7KZQ - chains A and H of the 16 polymer chains in the assembly; structure by electron microscopy, 4.30 A resolution (low resolution: residue-level contacts below are approximate; hydrogen-bond / salt-bridge calls are withheld).

# Chain A
Protein: Fanconi anemia group A protein
Organism: Homo sapiens
Reference sequence: O15360 (FANCA_HUMAN); numbering as in UniProt (aligned over 1-1455)
Chain sequence (1477 residues; row label = number of the first residue in the row):
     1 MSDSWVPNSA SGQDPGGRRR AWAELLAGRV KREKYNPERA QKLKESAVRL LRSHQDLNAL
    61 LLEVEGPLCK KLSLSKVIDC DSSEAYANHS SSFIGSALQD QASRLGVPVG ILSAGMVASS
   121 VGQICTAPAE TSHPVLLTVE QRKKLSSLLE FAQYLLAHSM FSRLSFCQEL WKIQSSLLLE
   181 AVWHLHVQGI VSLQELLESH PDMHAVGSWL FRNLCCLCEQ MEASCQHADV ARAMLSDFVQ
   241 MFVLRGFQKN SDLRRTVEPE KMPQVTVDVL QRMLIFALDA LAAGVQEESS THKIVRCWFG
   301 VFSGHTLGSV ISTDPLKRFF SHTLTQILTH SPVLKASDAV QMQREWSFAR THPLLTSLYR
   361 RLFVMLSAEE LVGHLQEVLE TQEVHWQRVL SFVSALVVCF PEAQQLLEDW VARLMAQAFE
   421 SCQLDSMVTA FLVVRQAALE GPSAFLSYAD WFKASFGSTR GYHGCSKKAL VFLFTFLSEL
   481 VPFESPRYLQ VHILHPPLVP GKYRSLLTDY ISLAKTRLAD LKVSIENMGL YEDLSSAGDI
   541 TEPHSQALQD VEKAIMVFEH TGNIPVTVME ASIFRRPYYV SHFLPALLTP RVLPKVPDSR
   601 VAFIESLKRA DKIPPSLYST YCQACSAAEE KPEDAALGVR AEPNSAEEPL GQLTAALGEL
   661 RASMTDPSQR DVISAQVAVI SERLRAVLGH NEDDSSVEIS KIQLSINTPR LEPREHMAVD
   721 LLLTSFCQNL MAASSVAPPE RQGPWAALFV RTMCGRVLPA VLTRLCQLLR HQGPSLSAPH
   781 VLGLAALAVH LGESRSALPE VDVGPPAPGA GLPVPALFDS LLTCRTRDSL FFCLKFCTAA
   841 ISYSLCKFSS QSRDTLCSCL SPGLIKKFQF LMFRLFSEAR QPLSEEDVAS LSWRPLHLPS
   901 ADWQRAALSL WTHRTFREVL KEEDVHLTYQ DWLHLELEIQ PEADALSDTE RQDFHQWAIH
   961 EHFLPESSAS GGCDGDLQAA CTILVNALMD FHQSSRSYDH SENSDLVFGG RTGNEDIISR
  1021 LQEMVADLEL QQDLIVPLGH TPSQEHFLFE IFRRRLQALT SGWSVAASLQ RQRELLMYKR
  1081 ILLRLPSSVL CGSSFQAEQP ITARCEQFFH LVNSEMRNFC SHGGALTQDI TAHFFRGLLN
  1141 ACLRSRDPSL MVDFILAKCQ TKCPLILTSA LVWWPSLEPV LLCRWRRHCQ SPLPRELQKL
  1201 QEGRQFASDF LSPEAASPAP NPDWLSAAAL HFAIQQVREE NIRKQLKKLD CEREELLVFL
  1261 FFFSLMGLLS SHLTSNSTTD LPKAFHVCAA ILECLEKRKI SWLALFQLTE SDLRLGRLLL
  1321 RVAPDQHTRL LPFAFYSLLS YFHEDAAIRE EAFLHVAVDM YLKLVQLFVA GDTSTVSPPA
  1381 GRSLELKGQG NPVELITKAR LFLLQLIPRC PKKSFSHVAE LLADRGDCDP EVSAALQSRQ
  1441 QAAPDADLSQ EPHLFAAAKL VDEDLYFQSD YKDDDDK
Unresolved in the structure: 1-18, 68-76, 129-133, 249-261, 440-445, 498-502, 525-647, 691-711, 804-812, 884-896, 997-1011, 1035-1042, 1379-1390, 1444-1477
Construct notes: expression tag (1456-1477)
Curated features (UniProtKB/Swiss-Prot):
  - motif: Arg18 to Lys34 (Nuclear localization signal)
  - modified residue: Ser1449 (Phosphoserine)
  - natural variant: Asn8 (N8K: In FANCA), Ala181 (A181V: In FANCA), Leu210 (L210R: In FANCA), Leu244 (L244F: In FANCA), Asp252 (D252G: In FANCA), Arg435 (R435C: In FANCA), His492 (H492R: In FANCA), Asp598 (D598N: In FANCA), Leu660 (L660P: In FANCA), Leu817 (L817P: In FANCA), Tyr843 (Y843D: In FANCA), Leu845 (L845P: In FANCA), 20 further natural variant entries in UniProt
From the paper describing this entry:
  - disease-associated variants - R951W: abolished growth in response to mitomycin C (MMC) (citing earlier work)
  - disease-associated variants - R951W: abolished catalytic activity on FANCD2 ubiquitination (citing earlier work)
  - disease-associated variants - L845P, E936G, R1055L, R1055W: decreased growth in response to MMC (citing earlier work)

# Chain H
Protein: Fanconi anemia group G protein
Organism: Homo sapiens
Reference sequence: O15287 (FANCG_HUMAN); residue numbers follow UniProt; this construct covers 1-622
Chain sequence (641 residues; row label = number of the first residue in the row; numbers below 1 keep their minus sign (Met-18 is residue -18)):
   -18 MDYKDDDDKE NLYFQGGGRM SRQTTSVGSS CLDLWREKND RLVRQAKVAQ NSGLTLRRQQ
    42 LAQDALEGLR GLLHSLQGLP AAVPVLPLEL TVTCNFIILR ASLAQGFTED QAQDIQRSLE
   102 RVLETQEQQG PRLEQGLREL WDSVLRASCL LPELLSALHR LVGLQAALWL SADRLGDLAL
   162 LLETLNGSQS GASKDLLLLL KTWSPPAEEL DAPLTLQDAQ GLKDVLLTAF AYRQGLQELI
   222 TGNPDKALSS LHEAASGLCP RPVLVQVYTA LGSCHRKMGN PQRALLYLVA ALKEGSAWGP
   282 PLLEASRLYQ QLGDTTAELE SLELLVEALN VPCSSKAPQF LIEVELLLPP PDLASPLHCG
   342 TQSQTKHILA SRCLQTGRAG DAAEHYLDLL ALLLDSSEPR FSPPPSPPGP CMPEVFLEAA
   402 VALIQAGRAQ DALTLCEELL SRTSSLLPKM SRLWEDARKG TKELPYCPLW VSATHLLQGQ
   462 AWVQLGAQKV AISEFSRCLE LLFRATPEEK EQGAAFNCEQ GCKSDAALQQ LRAAALISRG
   522 LEWVASGQDT KALQDFLLSV QMCPGNRDTY FHLLQTLKRL DRRDEATALW WRLEAQTKGS
   582 HEDALWSLPL YLESYLSWIR PSDRDAFLEE FRTSLPKSCD L
Unresolved in the structure: -18 to 11, 108-114, 314-317, 425-448, 485-498, 579-585, 612-622
Construct notes: initiating methionine (-18); expression tag (-17 to 0)
Curated features (UniProtKB/Swiss-Prot):
  - modified residue: Ser7 (Phosphoserine)
  - natural variant: Leu71 (L71P: In FANCG), Ala607 (A607T: In a colorectal cancer sample)
  - mutagenesis: Ser7 (S7A: Loss of BRCA2-, FANCD2- and XRCC3-binding. No effect on complex formation with FANCA and FANCF), Ser383 (S383A: No effect on BRCA2-, FANCA-, FANCF-, nor XRCC3-binding), Ser387 (S387A: No effect on BRCA2-, FANCA-, FANCF-, nor XRCC3-binding), Gly546 (G546R: No effect on HES1-, nor FANCA-binding)

# How chain A and chain H interact
Pairs across the interface - 73 pairs, chain A then chain H:
  Arg19(A) with Glu419(H)
  Ala21(A) with Thr415(H)
  Trp22(A) with Leu375(H); Glu419(H); Arg423(H)
  Glu24(A) with Asp412(H); Thr415(H)
  Leu25(A) with Leu416(H)
  Leu26(A) with Asp376(H)
  Ala27(A) with Asp369(H)
  Val30(A) with Asp369(H); Ala372(H); Leu373(H)
  Lys31(A) with Ala372(H); Ser377(H); Pro380(H)
  Arg32(A) with Asn311(H)
  Glu33(A) with Asn311(H)
  Lys34(A) with Asn311(H); Pro313(H)
  Tyr35(A) with Asn311(H)
  Arg39(A) with Glu308(H)
  Ala40(A) with Trp279(H)
  Leu43(A) with Trp279(H); Leu305(H); Glu308(H); Ala309(H)
  Lys44(A) with Leu273(H); Lys274(H)
  Ala47(A) with Leu273(H); Leu305(H)
  Val48(A) with Leu273(H)
  Leu50(A) with Glu301(H)
  Leu51(A) with Leu266(H); Leu269(H); Val270(H); Leu273(H); Ala286(H); Tyr290(H)
  Arg52(A) with Lys274(H)
  His54(A) with Gln263(H); Leu266(H); Tyr290(H); Asp295(H)
  Gln55(A) with Gln263(H); Leu267(H)
  Asp56(A) with Gln263(H)
  Ala59(A) with Gln263(H)
  Leu60(A) with Gln263(H); Leu267(H)
  Glu63(A) with Asn261(H); Pro262(H); Gln263(H); Arg264(H)
  Val64(A) with Arg264(H)
  Phe1368(A) with Leu538(H); Glu566(H)
  Val1369(A) with Thr531(H)
  Thr1373(A) with Asp565(H)
  Val1376(A) with Asp565(H); Glu566(H)
  Pro1378(A) with Arg564(H)
  Asn1391(A) with Ala569(H)
  Pro1392(A) with Glu566(H)
  Val1393(A) with Leu570(H)
  Glu1394(A) with Arg573(H)
  Ile1396(A) with Gln542(H)
  Arg1400(A) with Met543(H)
  Cys1428(A) with Gln535(H); Leu539(H)
  Pro1430(A) with Phe484(H)
  Glu1431(A) with Arg513(H); Met543(H)
Other interface residues (no listed pair), chain A (51 interface residues in all): Ser46, Gly106, Val107, Tyr1361, Asp1372, Ser1377, Thr1397, Asp1427
Other interface residues (no listed pair), chain H (53 interface residues in all): Leu283, Ser302, Val312, Leu368, Gln510, Leu534, Asp562

# Summary
51 residues of chain A and 53 residues of chain H are in contact. UniProt lists 4 mutagenesis sites on chain
H. The paper reports that L845P, E936G and R1055L of chain A, among others, reduce growth in response to MMC;
R951W of chain A abolishes growth in response to mitomycin C (MMC).
Chain A is Fanconi anemia group A protein and chain H is Fanconi anemia group G protein, both from Homo
sapiens; the structure, Structure of the human Fanconi anaemia Core-ID complex, was determined by electron
microscopy together with 7KZP, 7KZR, 7KZS, 7KZT and 7KZV from the same study.
